PDB entry 6SK5 | electron microscopy, 3.60 A resolution | chains D and B of the 4 polymer chains in the assembly

== Chain D ==
Protein: Rhinovirus B5 VP4
Source organism: Human rhinovirus B5
UniProtKB: Q80SQ3 (Q80SQ3_9ENTO); residue numbers follow UniProt; this construct covers 1-69
Sequence (69 residues; numbered 1 to 69; the number before each row is that of its first residue):
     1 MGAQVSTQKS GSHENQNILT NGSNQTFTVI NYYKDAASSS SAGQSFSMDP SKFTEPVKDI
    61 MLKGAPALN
Disordered / not traced: 1-29

== Chain B ==
Protein: Rhinovirus B5 VP2
Source organism: Human rhinovirus B5
Notes: EC 3.4.22.29, 3.6.1.15, 3.4.22.28, 2.7.7.48
UniProtKB: B9V433 (B9V433_9ENTO); residues 8-259 here correspond to UniProt positions 77-328 (UniProt number = residue number + 69)
Sequence (252 residues; numbered 8 to 259; the number before each row is that of its first residue):
     8 GYSDRVEQIT LGNSTITTQE AANSIVAYGE WPSFLSDVDA SDVNKTTKPD TSACRFYTLD
    68 SKMWTQGSKG WCWKLPDALK DMGIFGQNMF FHSQGRTGYT IHVQCNATKF HSGCLLVVVI
   128 PEHQLASAEG GNVSVLYDKT HPGEKGIDLS EADSTGPMKD PLYMMDGTLI GNSLIFPHQF
   188 INLRTNNTAT IVVPYINSVP MDSMTRHNNL SLMVIPIVDI TATSGTTPSI PVTITIAPMF
   248 LELSGIRSKA VI

== Interface between chain D and chain B ==
Pairs across the interface (14; chain D residue first):
  K52(D) - Y35(B)
  F53(D) - Y35(B)  hydrophobic
  P56(D) - I32(B)
  P56(D) - V33(B)  hydrogen bond (backbone-backbone)
  V57(D) - S31(B)
  K58(D) - E14(B)  salt bridge
  K58(D) - S31(B)  hydrogen bond (backbone-backbone)
  D59(D) - N30(B)
  M61(D) - N30(B)
  L68(D) - R12(B)
  L68(D) - T192(B)
  N69(D) - S10(B)  hydrogen bond (backbone-side chain)
  N69(D) - D11(B)
  N69(D) - R12(B)
Also at the interface, not in a pair above, chain D (10 interface residues in all): A67
Also at the interface, not in a pair above, chain B (11 interface residues in all): G36

== Overview ==
10 residues of chain D face 11 of chain B across their interface; the contacts include 3 hydrogen bonds and 1
salt bridge. Polar contacts include K58(D)-E14(B), N69(D)-S10(B) and P56(D)-V33(B).
Chain D is Rhinovirus B5 VP4 and chain B is Rhinovirus B5 VP2, both from Human rhinovirus B5; the structure,
Cryo-EM structure of rhinovirus-B5 complexed to antiviral OBR-5-340, was determined by electron microscopy
(same publication as 6SK6 and 6SK7).
